PDB entry 6F7T | X-ray diffraction, 2.60 A resolution | chains A and D of the 3 polymer chains in the assembly

== Chain A ==
Molecule: Fab RY79-90, light chain
Organism: Mus musculus
Notes: antibody fragment or engineered binder
Amino-acid sequence (218 residues; numbered 1 to 210 plus 9 insertion-coded residues; 1 number in that range is skipped by the numbering (no residue carries it; nothing is unmodelled there); the number before each row is that of its first residue; a row labelled like 54A-54D holds insertion residues (54A, then the next letters in order)):
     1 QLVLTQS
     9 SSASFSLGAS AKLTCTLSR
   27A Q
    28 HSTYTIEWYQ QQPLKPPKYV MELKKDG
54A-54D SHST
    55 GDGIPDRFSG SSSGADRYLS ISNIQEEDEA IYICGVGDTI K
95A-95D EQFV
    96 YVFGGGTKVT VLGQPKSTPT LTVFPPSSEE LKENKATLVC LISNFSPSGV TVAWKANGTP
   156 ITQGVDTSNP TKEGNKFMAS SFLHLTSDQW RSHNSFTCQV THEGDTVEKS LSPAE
Disordered / not traced: 210
Disulfide bonds: Cys-23/Cys-88, Cys-135/Cys-193

== Chain D ==
Molecule: Ribonuclease Y
Notes: EC 3.1.-.-
UniProtKB: O31774 (RNY_BACSU); residues 1-12 here correspond to UniProt positions 79-90 (UniProt number = residue number + 78)
Amino-acid sequence (12 residues; each row starts with the number of its first residue):
     1 ERRNELQKQE NR

== Chain A / chain D interface ==
Residue-residue contacts (19):
  Tyr-31(A) / Asn-11(D)
  Tyr-31(A) / Arg-12(D)  hydrogen bond (side chain-backbone)
  Thr-32(A) / Glu-10(D)  hydrogen bond
  Thr-32(A) / Asn-11(D)  hydrogen bond (backbone-side chain)
  Glu-34(A) / Lys-8(D)  salt bridge
  Tyr-36(A) / Leu-6(D)
  Glu-49(A) / Lys-8(D)  salt bridge
  Glu-49(A) / Glu-10(D)
  Lys-51(A) / Glu-10(D)
  Val-90(A) / Asn-11(D)
  Gly-91(A) / Asn-11(D)  hydrogen bond (backbone-side chain)
  Asp-92(A) / Asn-11(D)
  Thr-93(A) / Gln-7(D)  hydrogen bond
  Thr-93(A) / Asn-11(D)  hydrogen bond (backbone-backbone)
  Thr-93(A) / Arg-12(D)
  Phe-95C(A) / Asn-4(D)
  Phe-95C(A) / Leu-6(D)
  Phe-95C(A) / Gln-7(D)
  Tyr-96(A) / Leu-6(D)  hydrophobic
Interface residues without a listed pair, chain A (13 interface residues in all): Tyr-46

== In short ==
Chain A and chain D form an interface of 13 and 7 residues respectively; the contacts include 6 hydrogen bonds
and 2 salt bridges. Polar contacts include Glu-34(A)/Lys-8(D), Glu-49(A)/Lys-8(D) and Tyr-31(A)/Arg-12(D).
Here chain A is Fab RY79-90, light chain (Mus musculus) and chain D is Ribonuclease Y. Entry 6F7T (Crystal
Structure of an Fab fragment in complex with a peptide from Bacillus subtilis RNase Y) was determined by X-ray
diffraction.
